PDB entry 6OCJ | X-ray diffraction, 2.50 A resolution | chain A

# Chain A
Name: Serum albumin
From: Equus caballus
UniProtKB: F7BAY6 (F7BAY6_HORSE); residues 1-583 here correspond to UniProt positions 25-607 (UniProt number = residue number + 24)
Sequence (583 residues; row label = number of the first residue in the row):
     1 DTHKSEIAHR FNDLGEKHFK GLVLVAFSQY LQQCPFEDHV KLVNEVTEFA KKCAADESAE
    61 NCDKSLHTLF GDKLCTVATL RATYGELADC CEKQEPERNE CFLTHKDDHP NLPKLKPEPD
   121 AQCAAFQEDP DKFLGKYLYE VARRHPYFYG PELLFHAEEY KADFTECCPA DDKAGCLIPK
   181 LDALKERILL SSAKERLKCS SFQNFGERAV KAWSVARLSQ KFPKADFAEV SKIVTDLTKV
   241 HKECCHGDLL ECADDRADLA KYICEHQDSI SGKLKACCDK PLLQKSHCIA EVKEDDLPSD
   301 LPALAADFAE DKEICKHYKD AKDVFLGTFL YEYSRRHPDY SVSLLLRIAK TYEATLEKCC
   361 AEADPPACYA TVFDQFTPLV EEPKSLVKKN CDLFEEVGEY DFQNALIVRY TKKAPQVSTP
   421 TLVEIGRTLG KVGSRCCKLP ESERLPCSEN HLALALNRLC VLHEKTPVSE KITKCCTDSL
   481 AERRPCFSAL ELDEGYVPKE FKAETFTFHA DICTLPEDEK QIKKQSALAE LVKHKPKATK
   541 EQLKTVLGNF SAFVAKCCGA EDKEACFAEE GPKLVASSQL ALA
Disordered / not traced: 1-2
Cystine bridges: Cys53-Cys62, Cys75-Cys91, Cys90-Cys101, Cys123-Cys168, Cys167-Cys176, Cys199-Cys245, Cys244-Cys252, Cys264-Cys278, Cys277-Cys288, Cys315-Cys360, Cys359-Cys368, Cys391-Cys437, Cys436-Cys447, Cys460-Cys476, Cys475-Cys486, Cys513-Cys558, Cys557-Cys566
Ligand contacts:
  - (S)-Suprofen (M5A; (2S)-2-[4-(thiophene-2-carbonyl)phenyl]propanoic acid): Leu386, Val387, Asn390, Phe402, Leu406, Arg409, Tyr410, Lys413, Leu429, Val432, Gly433, Cys437, Ser448, Leu452, Arg484, Phe487, Ser488
  - malonate ion (MLI): Asp401, Asn404, Ala405, Val408, Leu528, Lys540, Leu543, Lys544
  - succinic acid (SIN): Tyr149, Leu218, Phe222, Ile233, Leu237, His241, Arg256, Ile263, Ser286, Ile289, Ala290

# Overview
Bound to chain A: (S)-Suprofen, malonate ion and succinic acid.
Chain A is Serum albumin (Equus caballus); the structure, Crystal Structure of Equine Serum Albumin in Complex
with Suprofen, was determined by X-ray diffraction, deposited together with 6OCI, 6OCK and 6OCL.
